PDB entry 7LO5 | electron microscopy, 2.86 A resolution | chains A and B of the 12 polymer chains in the assembly

# Chain A (and B)
Protein: Site-specific DNA-methyltransferase (adenine-specific)
Source organism: Deinococcus wulumuqiensis
Notes: EC 2.1.1.72; chain B of this document is another copy of the same molecule, construct and numbering; everything in this record applies to it too
Reference sequence: A0A345IJ72 (A0A345IJ72_9DEIO); residues 1-1029 here = UniProt positions 1-1029
Chain sequence (1029 residues; numbered 1 to 1029; the number before each row is that of its first residue):
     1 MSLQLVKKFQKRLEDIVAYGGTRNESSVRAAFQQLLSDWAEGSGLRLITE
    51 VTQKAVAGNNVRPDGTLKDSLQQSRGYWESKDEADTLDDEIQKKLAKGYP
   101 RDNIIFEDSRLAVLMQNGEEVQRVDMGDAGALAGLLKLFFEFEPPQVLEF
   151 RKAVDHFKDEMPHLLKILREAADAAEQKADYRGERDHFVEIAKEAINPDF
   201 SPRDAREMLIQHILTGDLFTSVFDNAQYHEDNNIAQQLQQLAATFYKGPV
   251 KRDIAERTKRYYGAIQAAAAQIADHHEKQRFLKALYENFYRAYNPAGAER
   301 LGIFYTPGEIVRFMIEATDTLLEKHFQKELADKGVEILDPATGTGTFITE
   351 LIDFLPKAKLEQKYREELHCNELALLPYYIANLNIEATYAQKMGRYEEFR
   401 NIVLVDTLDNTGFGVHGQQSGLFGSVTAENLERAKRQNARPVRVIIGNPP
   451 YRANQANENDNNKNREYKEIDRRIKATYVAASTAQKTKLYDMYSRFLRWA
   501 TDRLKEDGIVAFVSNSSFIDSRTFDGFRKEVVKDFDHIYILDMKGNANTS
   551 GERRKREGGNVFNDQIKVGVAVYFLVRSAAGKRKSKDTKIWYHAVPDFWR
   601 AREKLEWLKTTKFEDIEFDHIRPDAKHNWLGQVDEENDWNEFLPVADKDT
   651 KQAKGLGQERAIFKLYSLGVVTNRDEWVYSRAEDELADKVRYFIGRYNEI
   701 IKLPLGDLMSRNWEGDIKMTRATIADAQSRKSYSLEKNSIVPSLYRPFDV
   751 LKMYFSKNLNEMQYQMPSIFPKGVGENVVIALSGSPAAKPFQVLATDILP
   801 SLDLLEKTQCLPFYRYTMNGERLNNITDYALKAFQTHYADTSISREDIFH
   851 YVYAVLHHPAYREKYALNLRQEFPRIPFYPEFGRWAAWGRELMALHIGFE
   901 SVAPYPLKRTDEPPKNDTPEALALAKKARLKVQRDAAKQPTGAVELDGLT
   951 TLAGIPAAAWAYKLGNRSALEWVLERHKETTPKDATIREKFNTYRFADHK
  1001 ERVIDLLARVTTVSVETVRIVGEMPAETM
Disordered / not traced: 1, 414-419, 580-585 (chain B: 1, 414-420, 579-586)
Bound ions: Ca2+: Glu25, Asp64, Ser80 (shared with 1 residue of chain G)
Residues lining bound ligands: S-adenosylmethionine (SAM): Tyr286, Leu301, Gly302, Ile303, Phe304, Tyr305, Thr306, Pro340, Ala341, Thr342, Gly343, Thr344, Thr346, Phe347, Asn371, Glu372, Leu373, Ala374, Pro377, Val405, Asp406, Thr407, Leu408, Asn448, Pro450, Tyr467, Met492, Phe496
From the paper describing this entry:
  - binding site for the 29-nt DNA strand: Phe304, Asn448, Tyr451, Gln485, Lys486, Lys488, Asn548, Arg554, Phe562, Asp564, Lys567, Arg721, Tyr764, Lys807
  - self-association interface (contacts with another copy of this molecule); pairs are residue here / residue on that copy: Arg252-Tyr396 (cation-pi contact), Asn916-Ala96 (hydrogen bond), Asp15, Glu41, Arg46, Asp224, Lys251, Lys251, Arg252, Arg252, Lys259, Glu920
  - Ca2+ coordination: Asp64, Glu79
  - catalytic residues: Glu25, Asp64, Glu79, Lys81, Lys94

# Interface between chain A and chain B
Pairs across the interface (35):
  Val56(A) with Asn117(B)
  Leu71(A) with Ala264(B)
  Gln72(A) with His156(B); Arg260(B)
  His156(A) with Gln72(B)
  Asp224(A) with Gln266(B)
  Asn225(A) with Arg252(B)
  Gln227(A) with Gly248(B), hydrogen bond (side chain-backbone); Lys251(B); Arg252(B)
  Tyr228(A) with Arg252(B)
  Glu230(A) with Lys251(B), salt bridge
  Gly248(A) with Gln227(B), hydrogen bond (backbone-side chain)
  Lys251(A) with Gln227(B); Glu230(B), salt bridge
  Arg252(A) with Asn225(B); Gln227(B); Tyr228(B); Asp231(B), salt bridge; Tyr396(B)
  Glu256(A) with Arg395(B); Tyr396(B)
  Lys259(A) with Asp224(B), salt bridge
  Arg260(A) with Gln72(B)
  Ala264(A) with Gln72(B)
  Gln266(A) with Asp224(B), hydrogen bond; Ala270(B)
  Ala267(A) with Gln73(B); Ala270(B)
  Ala270(A) with Ala267(B); Ala270(B), hydrophobic
  Gln271(A) with Gln271(B), hydrogen bond
  Arg395(A) with Glu256(B)
  Tyr396(A) with Arg252(B); Glu256(B)
Also at the interface, not in a pair above, chain A (28 interface residues in all): Thr52, Asn117, Lys152, Asp231, Lys247, Gly263
Also at the interface, not in a pair above, chain B (29 interface residues in all): Thr52, Val56, Leu71, Lys152, Lys247, Gly263, Gly394

# Summary
28 residues of chain A face 29 of chain B across their interface; the contacts include 4 hydrogen bonds and 4
salt bridges. Among the polar pairs are Glu230(A)-Lys251(B), Arg252(A)-Asp231(B) and Lys259(A)-Asp224(B). From
the paper: catalytic residues Glu25(A), Asp64(A) and Glu79(A) among others; a binding site for the 29-nt DNA
strand at Phe304(A), Asn448(A) and Tyr451(A) among others.
Chain A and chain B are both Site-specific DNA-methyltransferase (adenine-specific) (Deinococcus
wulumuqiensis); the structure, cryoEM structure DrdV-DNA complex, was determined by electron microscopy (same
publication as 7LVV).
